Entry 5XOU (X-ray diffraction, 2.63 A resolution); this record covers chains B and F of the 6 polymer chains in the assembly.

[Chain B]
Protein: TtAgo (D546N)
From: Thermus thermophilus (strain HB27 / ATCC BAA-163 / DSM 7039)
UniProtKB: Q746M7 (Q746M7_THET2); residues 1-685 here = UniProt positions 1-685
Chain sequence (685 residues; each row starts with the number of its first residue):
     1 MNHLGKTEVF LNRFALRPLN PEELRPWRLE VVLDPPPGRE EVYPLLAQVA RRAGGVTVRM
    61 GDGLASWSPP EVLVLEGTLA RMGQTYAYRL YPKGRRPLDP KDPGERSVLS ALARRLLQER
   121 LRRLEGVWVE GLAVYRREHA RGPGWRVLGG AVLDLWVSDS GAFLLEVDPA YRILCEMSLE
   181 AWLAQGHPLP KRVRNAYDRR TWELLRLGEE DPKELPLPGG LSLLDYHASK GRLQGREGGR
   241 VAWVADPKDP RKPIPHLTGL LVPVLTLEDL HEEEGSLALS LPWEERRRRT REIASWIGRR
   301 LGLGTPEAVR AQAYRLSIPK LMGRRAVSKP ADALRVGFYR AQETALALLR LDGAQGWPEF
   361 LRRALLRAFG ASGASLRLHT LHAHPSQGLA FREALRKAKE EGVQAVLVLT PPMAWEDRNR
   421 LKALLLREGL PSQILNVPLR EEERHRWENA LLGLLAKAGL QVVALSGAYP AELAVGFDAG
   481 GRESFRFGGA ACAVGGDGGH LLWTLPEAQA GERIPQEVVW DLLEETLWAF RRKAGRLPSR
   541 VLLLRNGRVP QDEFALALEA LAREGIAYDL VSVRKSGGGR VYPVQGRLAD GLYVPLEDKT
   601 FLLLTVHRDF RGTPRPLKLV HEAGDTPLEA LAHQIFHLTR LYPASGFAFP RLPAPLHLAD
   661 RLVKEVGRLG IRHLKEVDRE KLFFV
Not modelled in the structure: 1-3, 139-143, 176-278
Construct notes: engineered mutation Asn546 (Asp in Q746M7)
Metal / ion sites: Mg2+: Val685 (shared with 2 residues of chain E)
From the paper describing this entry:
  - mutagenesis - D546N: abolished catalytic activity (citing earlier work)

[Chain F]
Molecule: 19-nt DNA strand
Sequence (19 nucleotides; numbered 1 to 19; the number before each row is that of its first residue):
     1 TATACAACCT ACTACCTCG
Not modelled in the structure: 1-3

[How chain B and chain F interact]
Pairs across the interface (46; chain B residue first):
  Tyr43(B) with DA4(F), base contact
  Pro44(B) with DA4(F), sugar contact
  Ala47(B) with DA4(F), sugar contact
  Arg59(B) with DA4(F), base contact
  Arg114(B) with DA6(F), salt bridge to the phosphate; DA7(F), salt bridge to the phosphate
  Ser328(B) with DG19(F), hydrogen bond to the phosphate
  Lys329(B) with DG19(F), phosphate contact
  Trp415(B) with DC12(F), phosphate contact; DT13(F), hydrogen bond to the phosphate
  His445(B) with DC18(F), hydrogen bond to the base
  Asp478(B) with DT10(F), phosphate contact
  Ala479(B) with DT10(F), sugar contact
  Gly480(B) with DA11(F), phosphate contact
  Gly481(B) with DT10(F), phosphate contact; DA11(F), hydrogen bond to the phosphate
  Asn546(B) with DC9(F), phosphate contact; DT10(F), phosphate contact
  Gly547(B) with DC8(F), phosphate contact; DC9(F), phosphate contact
  Arg548(B) with DC8(F), sugar contact
  Val573(B) with DC9(F), phosphate contact
  Arg574(B) with DC8(F), salt bridge to the phosphate; DC9(F), phosphate contact
  Lys575(B) with DC9(F), salt bridge to the phosphate; DT10(F), salt bridge to the phosphate
  Ser576(B) with DC8(F), sugar contact; DC9(F), hydrogen bond to the phosphate
  Gly577(B) with DC8(F), phosphate contact
  Asp590(B) with DG19(F), hydrogen bond to the base
  Val606(B) with DG19(F), base contact
  His607(B) with DG19(F), base contact
  Arg608(B) with DG19(F), hydrogen bond to the base
  Phe610(B) with DC16(F), base contact; DT17(F), sugar contact
  Arg611(B) with DG19(F), base contact
  Lys618(B) with DC8(F), salt bridge to the phosphate
  Arg640(B) with DG19(F), base contact
  Phe647(B) with DC18(F), base contact; DG19(F), base contact
  Ala648(B) with DG19(F), base contact
  Phe649(B) with DG19(F), base contact
  Asp660(B) with DT10(F), phosphate contact
  Lys664(B) with DA11(F), phosphate contact; DC12(F), phosphate contact
  Arg668(B) with DC12(F), salt bridge to the phosphate
Interface residues without a listed pair, chain B (38 interface residues in all): Arg51, Arg482, Val663
Interface residues without a listed pair, chain F (14 interface residues in all): DC5

[In short]
Chain B and chain F form an interface of 38 and 14 residues respectively; the contacts include 7 hydrogen
bonds and 7 salt bridges. Polar pairs include His445(B)-DC18(F), Asp590(B)-DG19(F) and Arg608(B)-DG19(F). The
paper reports that D546N of chain B abolishes catalytic activity.
Here chain B is TtAgo (D546N) (Thermus thermophilus (strain HB27 / ATCC BAA-163 / DSM 7039)) and chain F is a
19-nt DNA strand. Entry 5XOU (Crystal structure of T. thermophilus Argonaute protein complexed with a bulge
7T8 on the guide strand) was determined by X-ray diffraction together with 5XP8, 5XPA, 5XPG, 5XOW and 5XQ2
from the same study.
